Entry 7RD1 (electron microscopy, 3.07 A resolution); this record covers chains I and J of the 32 polymer chains in the assembly.

# Chain I (and J)
Name: Hexon protein
Organism: Chimpanzee adenovirus Y25
Notes: chain J of this document is another copy of the same molecule, construct and numbering; everything in this record applies to it too
Reference sequence: G9G854 (G9G854_9ADEN); residues 1-942 here = UniProt positions 1-942
Amino-acid sequence (942 residues; row label = number of the first residue in the row):
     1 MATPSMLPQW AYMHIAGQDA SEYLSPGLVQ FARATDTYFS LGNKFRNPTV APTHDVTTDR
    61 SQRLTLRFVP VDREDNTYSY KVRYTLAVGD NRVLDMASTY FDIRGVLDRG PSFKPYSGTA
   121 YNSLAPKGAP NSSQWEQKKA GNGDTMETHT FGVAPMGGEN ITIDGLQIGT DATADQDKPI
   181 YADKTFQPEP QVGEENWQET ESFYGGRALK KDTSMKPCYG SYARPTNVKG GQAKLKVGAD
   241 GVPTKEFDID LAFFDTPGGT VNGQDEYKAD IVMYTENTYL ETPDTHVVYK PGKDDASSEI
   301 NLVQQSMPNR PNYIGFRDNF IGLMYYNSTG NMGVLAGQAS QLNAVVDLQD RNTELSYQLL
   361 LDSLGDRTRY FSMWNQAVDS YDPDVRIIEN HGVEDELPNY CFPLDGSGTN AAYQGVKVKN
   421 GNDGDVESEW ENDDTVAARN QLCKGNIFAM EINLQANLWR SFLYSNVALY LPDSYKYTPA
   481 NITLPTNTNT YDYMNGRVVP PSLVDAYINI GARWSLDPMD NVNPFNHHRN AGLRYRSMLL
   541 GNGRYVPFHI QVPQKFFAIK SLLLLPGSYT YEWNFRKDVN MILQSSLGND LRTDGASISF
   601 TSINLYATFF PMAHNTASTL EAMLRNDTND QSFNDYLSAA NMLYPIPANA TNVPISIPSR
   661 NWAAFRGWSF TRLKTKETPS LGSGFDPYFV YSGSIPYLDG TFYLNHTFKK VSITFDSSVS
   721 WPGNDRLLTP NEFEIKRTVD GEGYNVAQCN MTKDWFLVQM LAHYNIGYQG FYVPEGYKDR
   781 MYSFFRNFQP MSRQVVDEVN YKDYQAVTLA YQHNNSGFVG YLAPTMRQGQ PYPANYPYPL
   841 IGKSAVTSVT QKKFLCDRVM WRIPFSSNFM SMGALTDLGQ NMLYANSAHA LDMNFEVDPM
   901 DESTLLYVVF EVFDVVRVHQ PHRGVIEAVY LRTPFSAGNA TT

# Chain I / chain J interface
Contacting residue pairs (38; chain I residue first):
  Asn76(I) with Gly741(J)
  Thr77(I) with Asp740(J); Gly741(J)
  Tyr78(I) with Arg737(J), hydrogen bond; Val739(J); Asp740(J); Gly741(J), hydrogen bond (side chain-backbone)
  Thr329(I) with Thr729(J); Pro730(J); Asn731(J)
  Gly330(I) with Leu728(J); Pro730(J); Glu742(J)
  Asn331(I) with Glu742(J), hydrogen bond
  Met332(I) with Asp725(J); Pro730(J), hydrophobic
  Gln349(I) with Asn731(J)
  Asp350(I) with Ser718(J)
  Met642(I) with Ser717(J)
  Pro658(I) with Ala890(J), hydrophobic
  Ser659(I) with Ser659(J)
  Arg660(I) with Asp716(J); Ser718(J), hydrogen bond
  Gly682(I) with Glu732(J)
  Ser936(I) with Ser718(J); Val719(J)
  Ala937(I) with Ser718(J)
  Gly938(I) with Val719(J)
  Asn939(I) with Asp716(J); Val719(J); His889(J), hydrogen bond (backbone-side chain)
  Ala940(I) with Phe715(J), hydrophobic; Met882(J)
  Thr941(I) with Val719(J); Trp721(J); Arg726(J), hydrogen bond
  Thr942(I) with Asn724(J), hydrogen bond (backbone-side chain); Asn881(J)
Other interface residues (no listed pair), chain I (24 interface residues in all): Phe685, Arg932, Phe935
Other interface residues (no listed pair), chain J (26 interface residues in all): Ser720, Leu878

# Overview
Chain I and chain J form an interface of 24 and 26 residues respectively; the contacts include 7 hydrogen
bonds. Polar contacts include Tyr78(I)-Arg737(J), Tyr78(I)-Gly741(J) and Asn331(I)-Glu742(J).
Chain I and chain J are both Hexon protein (Chimpanzee adenovirus Y25); the structure, The Capsid Structure of
the ChAdOx1 viral vector/chimpanzee adenovirus Y25, was determined by electron microscopy together with 7OP2
from the same study.
